PDB entry 3M3Y | X-ray diffraction, 3.18 A resolution | chains A and N of the 13 polymer chains in the assembly

# Chain A
Name: DNA-directed RNA polymerase II subunit RPB1
From: Saccharomyces cerevisiae
Notes: EC 2.7.7.6
Reference sequence: P04050 (RPB1_YEAST); numbering as in UniProt (aligned over 1-1733)
Amino-acid sequence (1733 residues; row label = number of the first residue in the row):
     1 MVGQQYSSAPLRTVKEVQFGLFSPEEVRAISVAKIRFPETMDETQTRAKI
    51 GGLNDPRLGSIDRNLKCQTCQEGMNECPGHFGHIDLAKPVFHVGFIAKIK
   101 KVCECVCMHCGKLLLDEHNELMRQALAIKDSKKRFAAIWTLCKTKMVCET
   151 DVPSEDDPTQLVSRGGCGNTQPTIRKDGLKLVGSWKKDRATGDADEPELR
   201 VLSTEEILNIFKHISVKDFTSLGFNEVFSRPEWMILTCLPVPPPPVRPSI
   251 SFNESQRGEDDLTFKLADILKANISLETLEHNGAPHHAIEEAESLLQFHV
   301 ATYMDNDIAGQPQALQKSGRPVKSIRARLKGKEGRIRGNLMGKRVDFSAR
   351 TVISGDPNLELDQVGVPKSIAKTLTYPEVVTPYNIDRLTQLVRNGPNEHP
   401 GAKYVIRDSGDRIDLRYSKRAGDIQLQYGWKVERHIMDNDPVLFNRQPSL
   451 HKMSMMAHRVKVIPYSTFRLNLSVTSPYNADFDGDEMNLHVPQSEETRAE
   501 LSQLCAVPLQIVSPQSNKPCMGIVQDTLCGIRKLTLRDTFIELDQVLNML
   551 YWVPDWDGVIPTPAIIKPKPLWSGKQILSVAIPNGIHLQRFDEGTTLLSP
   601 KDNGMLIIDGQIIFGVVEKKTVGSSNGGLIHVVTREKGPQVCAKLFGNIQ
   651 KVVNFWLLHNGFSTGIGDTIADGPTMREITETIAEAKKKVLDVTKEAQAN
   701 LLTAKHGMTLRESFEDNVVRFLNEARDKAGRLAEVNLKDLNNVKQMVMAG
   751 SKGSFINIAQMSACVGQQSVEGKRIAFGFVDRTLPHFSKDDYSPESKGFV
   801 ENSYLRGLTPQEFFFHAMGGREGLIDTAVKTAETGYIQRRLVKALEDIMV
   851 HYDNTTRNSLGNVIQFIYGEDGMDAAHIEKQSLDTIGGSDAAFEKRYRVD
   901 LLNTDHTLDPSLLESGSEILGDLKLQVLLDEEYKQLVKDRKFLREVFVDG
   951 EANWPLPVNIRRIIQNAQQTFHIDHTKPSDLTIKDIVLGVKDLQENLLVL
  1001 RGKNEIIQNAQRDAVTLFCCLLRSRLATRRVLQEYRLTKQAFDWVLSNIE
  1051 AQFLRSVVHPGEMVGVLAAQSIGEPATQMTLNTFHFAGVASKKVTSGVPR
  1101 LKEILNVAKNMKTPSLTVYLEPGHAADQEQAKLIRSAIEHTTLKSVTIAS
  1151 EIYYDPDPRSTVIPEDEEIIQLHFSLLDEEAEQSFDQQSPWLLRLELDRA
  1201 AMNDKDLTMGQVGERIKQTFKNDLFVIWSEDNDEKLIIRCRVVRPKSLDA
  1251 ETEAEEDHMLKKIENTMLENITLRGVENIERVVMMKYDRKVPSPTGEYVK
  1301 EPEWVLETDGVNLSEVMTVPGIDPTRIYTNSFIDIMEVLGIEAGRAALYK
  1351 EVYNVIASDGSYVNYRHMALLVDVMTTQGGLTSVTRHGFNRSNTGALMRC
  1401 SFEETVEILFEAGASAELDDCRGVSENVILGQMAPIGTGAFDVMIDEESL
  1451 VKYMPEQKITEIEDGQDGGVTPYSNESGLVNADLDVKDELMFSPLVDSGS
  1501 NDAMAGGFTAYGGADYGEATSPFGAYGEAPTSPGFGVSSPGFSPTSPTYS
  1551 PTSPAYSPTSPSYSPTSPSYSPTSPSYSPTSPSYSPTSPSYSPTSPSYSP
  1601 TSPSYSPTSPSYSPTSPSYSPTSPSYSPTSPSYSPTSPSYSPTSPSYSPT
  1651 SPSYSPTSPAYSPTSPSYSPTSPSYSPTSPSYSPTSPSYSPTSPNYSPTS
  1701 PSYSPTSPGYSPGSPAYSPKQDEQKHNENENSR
Not modelled in the structure: 1-2, 155-160, 187-198, 1082-1091, 1177-1186, 1244-1253, 1446-1733
Ion coordination: Zn2+ site 1: Cys70, Cys77, His80; Zn2+ site 2: Cys110, Cys167; Mg2+: Asp481, Asp483, Asp485 (shared with 2 residues of chain R)
Residues lining bound ligands: cis-diammine(pyridine)chloroplatinum(II) (C7P): Ala828, Thr831, Ala832
UniProt features mapped onto this chain:
  - region: Pro248 to Asp260 (Lid loop), Asn306 to Lys323 (Rudder loop), Pro810 to Glu822 (Bridging helix)
  - binding site (Zn(2+)): Cys67, Cys70, Cys77, His80, Cys107, Cys110, Cys148, Cys167
  - binding site (Mg(2+)): Asp481, Asp483, Asp485
  - modified residue: Thr1471 (Phosphothreonine)
  - cross-link (Glycyl lysine isopeptide (Lys-Gly)): Lys695 (interchain with G-Cter in ubiquitin), Lys1246 (interchain with G-Cter in ubiquitin), Lys1350 (interchain with G-Cter in ubiquitin)
  - natural variant: Ser1653 to Pro1659 (deletion: In strain: A364A)
  - mutagenesis: Lys1246 (K1246R: Impairs ubiquitination during transcription stress)
Reported in the primary citation:
  - binding site for cis-diammine(pyridine)chloroplatinum(II): Ala828, Thr831

# Chain N
Molecule: 14-nt DNA strand
Sequence (14 nucleotides; each row starts with the number of its first residue):
     1 GTGGTTATGGGTAG

# How chain A and chain N interact
Residue-residue contacts - 5 pairs, chain A then chain N:
  Lys100(A) - DT5(N)  salt bridge to the phosphate
  Lys101(A) - DG4(N)  salt bridge to the phosphate
  Trp139(A) - DT5(N)  phosphate contact
  Arg175(A) - DT6(N)  salt bridge to the phosphate
  His1387(A) - DT2(N)  sugar contact
Other interface residues (no listed pair), chain A (7 interface residues in all): Lys143, Lys1109

# Overview
7 residues of chain A face 4 of chain N across their interface; the contacts include 3 salt bridges. Polar
contacts include Lys100(A)-DT5(N), Lys101(A)-DG4(N) and Arg175(A)-DT6(N). Bound to chain A:
cis-diammine(pyridine)chloroplatinum(II). From the paper: a binding site for
cis-diammine(pyridine)chloroplatinum(II) at Ala828(A) and Thr831(A).
Chain A is DNA-directed RNA polymerase II subunit RPB1 (Saccharomyces cerevisiae) and chain N is a 14-nt DNA
strand; the structure, RNA polymerase II elongation complex C, was determined by X-ray diffraction, deposited
together with 3M4O.
